Entry 1KE8 (X-ray diffraction, 2.00 A resolution); this record covers chain A.

[Chain A]
Protein: Cell division protein kinase 2
From: Homo sapiens
Notes: EC 2.7.1.37
UniProtKB: P24941 (CDK2_HUMAN); residues 1-298 here = UniProt positions 1-298
Chain sequence (298 residues; row label = number of the first residue in the row):
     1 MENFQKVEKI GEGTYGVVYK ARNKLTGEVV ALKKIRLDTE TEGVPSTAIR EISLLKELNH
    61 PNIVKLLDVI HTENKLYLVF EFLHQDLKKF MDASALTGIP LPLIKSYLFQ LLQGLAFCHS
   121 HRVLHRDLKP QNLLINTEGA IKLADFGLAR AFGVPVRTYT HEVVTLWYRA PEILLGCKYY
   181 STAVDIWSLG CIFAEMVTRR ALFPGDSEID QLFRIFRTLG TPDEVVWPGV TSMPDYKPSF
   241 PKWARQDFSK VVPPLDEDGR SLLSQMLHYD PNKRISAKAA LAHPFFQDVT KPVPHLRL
Not modelled in the structure: 37-43, 154-162
Small-molecule neighbours: LS4 (4-{[(2-oxo-1,2-dihydro-3H-indol-3-ylidene)methyl]amino}-N-(1,3-thiazol-2-yl)benzenesulfonamide): E8, K9, I10, V18, A31, K33, V64, F80, E81, F82, L83, H84, Q85, D86, K89, L134, A144, D145
What the authors report for this chain:
  - binding site for LS4: D86

[Summary]
Chain A binds compound LS4. From the paper: a binding site for LS4 at D86.
Chain A is Cell division protein kinase 2 (Homo sapiens); the structure, Cyclin-dependent kinase 2 (CDK2)
complexed with 4-{[(2-oxo-1,2-dihydro-3H-indol-3-ylidene)methyl]amino}-N-(1,3-thiazol-2-yl)benzenesulfonamide,
was determined by X-ray diffraction together with 1KE5, 1KE6, 1KE7 and 1KE9 from the same study.
